Entry 7NA8 (electron microscopy, 2.70 A resolution); this record covers chains B and N of the 5 polymer chains in the assembly.

Chain B:
Molecule: Guanine nucleotide-binding protein G(I)/G(S)/G(T) subunit beta-1
Organism: Homo sapiens
UniProtKB: P62873 (GBB1_HUMAN); residue numbers follow UniProt; this construct covers 1-340
Amino-acid sequence (340 residues; numbered 1 to 340; the number before each row is that of its first residue):
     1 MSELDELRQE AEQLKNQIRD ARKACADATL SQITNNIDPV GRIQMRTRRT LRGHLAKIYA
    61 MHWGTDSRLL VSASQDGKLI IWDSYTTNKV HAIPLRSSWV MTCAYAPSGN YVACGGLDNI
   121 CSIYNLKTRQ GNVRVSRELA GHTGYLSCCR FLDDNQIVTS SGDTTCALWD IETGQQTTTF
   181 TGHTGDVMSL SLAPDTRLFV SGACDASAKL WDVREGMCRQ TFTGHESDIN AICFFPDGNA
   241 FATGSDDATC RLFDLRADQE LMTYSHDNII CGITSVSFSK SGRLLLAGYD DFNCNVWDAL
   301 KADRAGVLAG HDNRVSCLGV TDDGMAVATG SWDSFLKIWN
Disordered / not traced: 1-4
Sequence notes: conflict E6 (Gln in P62873), Q130 (Glu in P62873), D237 (Asn in P62873)
UniProt features mapped onto this chain:
  - modified residue: S2 (N-acetylserine), H266 (Phosphohistidine)
  - natural variant: L30 (L30F: In MRD42; uncertain significance), R52 (R52G: In MRD42), G64 (G64V: In MRD42), D76 (D76E: In MRD42; D76G: In MRD42), G77 (G77S: In MRD42), K78 (K78R: In MRD42), I80 (I80N: In MRD42; I80T: In MRD42), H91 (H91R: In MRD42; uncertain significance), A92 (A92T: In MRD42), P94 (P94S: In MRD42), L95 (L95P: In MRD42), R96 (R96L: In MRD42), 5 further natural variant entries in UniProt

Chain N:
Molecule: Antibody fragment
Organism: Mus musculus
Notes: antibody fragment or engineered binder
Amino-acid sequence (246 residues; row label = number of the first residue in the row):
     2 VQLVESGGGL VQPGGSRKLS CSASGFAFSS FGMHWVRQAP EKGLEWVAYI SSGSGTIYYA
    62 DTVKGRFTIS RDDPKNTLFL QMTSLRSEDT AMYYCVRSIY YYGSSPFDFW GQGTTLTVSS
   122 GGGGSGGGGS GGGGSDIVMT QATSSVPVTP GESVSISCRS SKSLLHSNGN TYLYWFLQRP
   182 GQSPQLLIYR MSNLASGVPE RFSGSGSGTA FTLTISRLEA EDVGVYYCMQ HLEYPLTFGA
   242 GTKLEL
Disordered / not traced: 122-135
Disulfide bonds: C22-C96, C159-C229

Chain B / chain N interface:
Contacting residue pairs (10; chain B residue first):
  D66(B) - Y103(N)
  R68(B) - Y103(N)
  L69(B) - Y103(N)  hydrophobic
  V90(B) - Y102(N)  hydrophobic
  R129(B) - V2(N)
  R129(B) - R98(N)  hydrogen bond (backbone-side chain)
  R129(B) - F110(N)
  Q130(B) - G26(N)
  Q130(B) - F27(N)
  G131(B) - F32(N)
Also at the interface, not in a pair above, chain B (10 interface residues in all): D83, H91, N132
Also at the interface, not in a pair above, chain N (11 interface residues in all): A28, I100, D109

Overview:
Chain B and chain N form an interface of 10 and 11 residues respectively, with 1 hydrogen bond. Its one
hydrogen-bonded contact is R129(B)-R98(N).
Chain B is Guanine nucleotide-binding protein G(I)/G(S)/G(T) subunit beta-1 (Homo sapiens) and chain N is
Antibody fragment (Mus musculus); the structure, Structures of human ghrelin receptor-Gi complexes with
ghrelin and a synthetic agonist, was determined by electron microscopy together with 7NA7 from the same study.
